Entry 6F6H (X-ray diffraction, 1.76 A resolution); this record covers chains A and B.

# Chain A (and B)
Molecule: Ribonucleotide reductase small subunit
Source organism: Geobacillus kaustophilus (strain HTA426)
Notes: EC 1.17.4.1; chain B of this document is another copy of the same molecule, construct and numbering; everything in this record applies to it too
UniProt: Q5KW80 (Q5KW80_GEOKA); residues 1-302 here = UniProt positions 1-302
Sequence (316 residues; numbered -13 to 302; the number before each row is that of its first residue; numbers below 1 keep their minus sign (Met-13 is residue -13)):
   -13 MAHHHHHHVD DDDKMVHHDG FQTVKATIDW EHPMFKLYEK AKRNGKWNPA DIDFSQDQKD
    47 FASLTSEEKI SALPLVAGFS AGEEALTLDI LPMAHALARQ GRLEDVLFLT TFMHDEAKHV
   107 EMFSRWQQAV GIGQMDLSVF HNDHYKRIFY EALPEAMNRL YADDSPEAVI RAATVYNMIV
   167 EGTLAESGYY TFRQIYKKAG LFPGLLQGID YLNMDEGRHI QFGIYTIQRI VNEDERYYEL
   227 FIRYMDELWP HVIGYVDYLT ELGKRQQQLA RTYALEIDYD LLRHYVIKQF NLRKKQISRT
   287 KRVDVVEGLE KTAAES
Not modelled in the structure: -13 to 1, 287-302 (chain B: -13 to 2, 251-262, 287-302)
Differences from the reference sequence: initiating methionine (-13); expression tag (-12 to 0); engineered mutation Leu72 (Val in Q5KW80)
Metal / ion sites: manganese (III) ion: Glu69, Glu102, His105 (together with palmitic acid); Fe ion: Glu102, Glu167, Glu202, His205 (together with palmitic acid); Mn2+ near His130 (its only coordinating residue here)
Ligand contacts: manganese (iii) ion / palmitic acid: Leu61, Gly64, Phe65, Gly68, Glu69, Leu72, Glu102, His105, Phe135, Val166, Glu167, Leu170, Ala171, Ser173, Gly174, Thr177, Glu202, Tyr241, Val242, Leu245, Thr246, Tyr265, Leu268, Val272
What the authors report for this chain:
  - contacts within the chain: Leu72-Tyr162 (hydrogen bond)
  - mutagenesis - V72L: abolished catalytic activity on cross-link

# Chain A / chain B interface
Residue-residue contacts (127):
  Val2(A) - Pro140(B)
  His3(A) - Tyr136(B)
  His4(A) - Asp75(B)  salt bridge
  His4(A) - Phe135(B)
  His4(A) - Tyr136(B)  hydrogen bond (backbone-backbone)
  His4(A) - Pro140(B)
  Asp5(A) - Tyr136(B)
  Phe7(A) - Ala67(B)  hydrophobic
  Phe7(A) - Glu70(B)
  Phe7(A) - Ala71(B)  hydrophobic
  Phe7(A) - Tyr136(B)  hydrophobic
  Gln8(A) - Glu70(B)  hydrogen bond (backbone-side chain)
  Thr9(A) - Ser66(B)
  Thr9(A) - Glu70(B)  hydrogen bond
  Thr9(A) - Val106(B)
  Thr9(A) - Ser110(B)
  Thr9(A) - Gln113(B)
  Val10(A) - Ala63(B)
  Val10(A) - Ser66(B)
  Val10(A) - Ala67(B)
  Val10(A) - Met121(B)
  Val10(A) - Asp122(B)
  Val10(A) - Leu123(B)  hydrogen bond (backbone-backbone)
  Val10(A) - Ser124(B)
  Val10(A) - His127(B)
  Lys11(A) - Met121(B)
  Lys11(A) - Asp122(B)
  Lys11(A) - Ser124(B)
  Ala12(A) - Gly119(B)
  Thr13(A) - Ser110(B)
  Thr13(A) - Gln114(B)
  Thr13(A) - Gly119(B)
  Ile14(A) - Glu107(B)
  Ile14(A) - Ser110(B)  hydrogen bond (backbone-side chain)
  Trp16(A) - Ser110(B)
  Trp16(A) - Arg111(B)
  Trp16(A) - Gln114(B)  hydrogen bond
  Phe21(A) - Arg111(B)
  Tyr24(A) - His100(B)
  Tyr24(A) - Ala103(B)
  Tyr24(A) - Lys104(B)
  Tyr24(A) - Glu107(B)  hydrogen bond
  Glu25(A) - Ala36(B)
  Glu25(A) - Glu107(B)
  Glu25(A) - Arg111(B)  salt bridge
  Lys28(A) - Asn34(B)  hydrogen bond
  Lys28(A) - Glu107(B)  salt bridge
  Arg29(A) - Asn34(B)
  Arg29(A) - Ala36(B)
  Arg29(A) - Asp37(B)  salt bridge
  Lys32(A) - Lys32(B)  hydrogen bond (side chain-backbone)
  Asn34(A) - Lys28(B)  hydrogen bond
  Ala36(A) - Glu25(B)
  Asp37(A) - Arg29(B)  salt bridge
  Ala63(A) - Val10(B)
  Ser66(A) - Thr9(B)
  Ser66(A) - Val10(B)
  Ala67(A) - Phe7(B)  hydrophobic
  Ala67(A) - Val10(B)
  Glu70(A) - Phe7(B)
  Glu70(A) - Gln8(B)  hydrogen bond (side chain-backbone)
  Glu70(A) - Thr9(B)  hydrogen bond
  Ala71(A) - Phe7(B)  hydrophobic
  Leu74(A) - Ala84(B)  hydrophobic
  Asp75(A) - His4(B)  salt bridge
  Leu77(A) - Leu77(B)  hydrophobic
  Leu77(A) - Ala80(B)
  Leu77(A) - His81(B)
  Ala80(A) - Leu77(B)
  His81(A) - Leu77(B)
  His81(A) - Tyr147(B)  hydrogen bond
  Ala84(A) - Leu74(B)  hydrophobic
  Leu89(A) - Glu70(B)
  Val92(A) - Met99(B)  hydrophobic
  Leu93(A) - Ala103(B)  hydrophobic
  Thr96(A) - Met99(B)
  Thr96(A) - His100(B)  hydrogen bond
  Thr96(A) - Ala103(B)
  Thr97(A) - His100(B)
  Met99(A) - Val92(B)  hydrophobic
  Met99(A) - Thr96(B)
  Met99(A) - Met99(B)  hydrophobic
  His100(A) - Tyr24(B)
  His100(A) - Lys28(B)
  His100(A) - Thr96(B)  hydrogen bond
  His100(A) - Thr97(B)
  Ala103(A) - Tyr24(B)
  Ala103(A) - Leu93(B)  hydrophobic
  Ala103(A) - Thr96(B)
  Lys104(A) - Tyr24(B)
  Val106(A) - Thr9(B)
  Glu107(A) - Ile14(B)
  Glu107(A) - Tyr24(B)  hydrogen bond
  Glu107(A) - Glu25(B)
  Glu107(A) - Lys28(B)  salt bridge
  Ser110(A) - Thr9(B)
  Ser110(A) - Thr13(B)
  Ser110(A) - Ile14(B)  hydrogen bond (side chain-backbone)
  Ser110(A) - Trp16(B)
  Arg111(A) - Trp16(B)
  Arg111(A) - Phe21(B)
  Arg111(A) - Glu25(B)  salt bridge
  Gln113(A) - Thr9(B)
  Gln114(A) - Thr13(B)
  Gln114(A) - Trp16(B)  hydrogen bond
  Gly119(A) - Ala12(B)
  Gly119(A) - Thr13(B)
  Met121(A) - Val10(B)
  Met121(A) - Lys11(B)
  Asp122(A) - Val10(B)
  Asp122(A) - Lys11(B)
  Leu123(A) - Val10(B)  hydrogen bond (backbone-backbone)
  Ser124(A) - Val10(B)
  Ser124(A) - Lys11(B)
  His127(A) - Val10(B)
  Phe135(A) - His4(B)
  Phe135(A) - Phe7(B)
  Tyr136(A) - His3(B)
  Tyr136(A) - His4(B)  hydrogen bond (backbone-backbone)
  Tyr136(A) - Asp5(B)
  Tyr136(A) - Gly6(B)
  Tyr136(A) - Phe7(B)  hydrophobic
  Glu137(A) - His3(B)
  Pro140(A) - His4(B)
  Glu141(A) - His3(B)  salt bridge
  Tyr147(A) - His81(B)  hydrogen bond
  Tyr147(A) - Tyr147(B)  hydrophobic
Also at the interface, not in a pair above, chain A (64 interface residues in all): Gly6, Pro35, Thr73, Gln120
Also at the interface, not in a pair above, chain B (64 interface residues in all): Trp33, Pro35, Thr73, Leu89, Gln120, Glu141, Asn144

# Summary
Chain A and chain B each contribute 64 residues to their interface; the contacts include 21 hydrogen bonds and
9 salt bridges. Among the polar pairs are His4(A)-Asp75(B), Glu25(A)-Arg111(B) and Lys28(A)-Glu107(B). The
paper reports that V72L of chain A abolishes catalytic activity on cross-link; contacts within the chain
involving Tyr162(A) and Leu72(A).
Chain A and chain B are both Ribonucleotide reductase small subunit (Geobacillus kaustophilus (strain
HTA426)); the structure, R2-like ligand-binding oxidase V72L mutant with aerobically reconstituted Mn/Fe
cofactor, was determined by X-ray diffraction, deposited together with 6F6C, 6F6E, 6F6F, 6F6G and 6F6K.
